PDB entry 5BW8 | X-ray diffraction, 2.80 A resolution | chains B and Z of the 5 polymer chains in the assembly

== Chain B ==
Protein: ATPase GET3
Organism: Saccharomyces cerevisiae (strain RM11-1a)
Notes: EC 3.6.-.-
UniProtKB: B3LGZ3 (GET3_YEAS1); residue numbers follow UniProt; this construct covers 2-354
Chain sequence (373 residues; each row starts with the number of its first residue; numbers below 1 keep their minus sign (Met-18 is residue -18)):
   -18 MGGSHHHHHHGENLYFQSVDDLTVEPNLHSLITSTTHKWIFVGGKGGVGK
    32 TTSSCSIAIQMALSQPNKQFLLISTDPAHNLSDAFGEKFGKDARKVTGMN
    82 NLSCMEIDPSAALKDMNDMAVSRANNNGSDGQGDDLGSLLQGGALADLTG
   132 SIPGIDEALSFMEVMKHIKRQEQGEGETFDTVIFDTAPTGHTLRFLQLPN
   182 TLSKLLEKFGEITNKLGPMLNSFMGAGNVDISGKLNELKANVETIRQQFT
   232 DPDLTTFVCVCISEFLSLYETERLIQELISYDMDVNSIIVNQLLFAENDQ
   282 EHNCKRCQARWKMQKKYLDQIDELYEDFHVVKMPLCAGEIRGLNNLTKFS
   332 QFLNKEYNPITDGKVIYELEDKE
Not modelled in the structure: -18 to 2, 102-131, 191-208
Sequence notes: initiating methionine (-18); expression tag (-17 to 1)
Metal / ion sites: Zn2+: Cys285, Cys288 (shared with 2 residues of chain A)
Curated features (UniProtKB/Swiss-Prot):
  - active site: Asp57
  - binding site (ATP): Lys26 to Thr33, Glu245, Asn272
  - binding site (Zn(2+)): Cys285, Cys288
From the paper describing this entry:
  - mutagenesis - D263A: decreased binding to Get4/5

== Chain Z ==
Protein: Unknown Protein
Organism: Saccharomyces cerevisiae
Chain sequence (13 residues; numbered 1 to 13; the number before each row is that of its first residue; X marks 13 residues of unknown identity (built as UNK)):
     1 XXXXXXXXXXXXX

== Chain B / chain Z interface ==
Chain B residues in contact with chain Z, 4 residues: Asn98, Leu140, Val210, Lys215

== Overview ==
Chain B and chain Z make no direct contact in this assembly. Cys285(B) and Cys288(B) coordinate Zn2+. Curated
annotation (UniProt) lists active-site residue Asp57(B), 10 ATP-binding residues and Zn2+-binding residues
Cys285(B) and Cys288(B) on chain B. The paper reports that D263A of chain B reduces binding to Get4/5.
Chain B is ATPase GET3 (Saccharomyces cerevisiae (strain RM11-1a)) and chain Z is Unknown Protein
(Saccharomyces cerevisiae); the structure, 2.8 A crystal structure of a Get3-Get4-Get5 intermediate complex
from S.cerevisiae, was determined by X-ray diffraction together with 5BWK from the same study.
